PDB entry 6HW7 | X-ray diffraction, 2.70 A resolution | chains N and a of the 28 polymer chains in the assembly

Chain N:
Protein: Proteasome subunit beta type-1
From: Saccharomyces cerevisiae S288C
Notes: EC 3.4.25.1
UniProt: P38624 (PSB1_YEAST); residues 1-196 here correspond to UniProt positions 20-215 (UniProt number = residue number + 19)
Amino-acid sequence (196 residues; numbered 1 to 196; the number before each row is that of its first residue):
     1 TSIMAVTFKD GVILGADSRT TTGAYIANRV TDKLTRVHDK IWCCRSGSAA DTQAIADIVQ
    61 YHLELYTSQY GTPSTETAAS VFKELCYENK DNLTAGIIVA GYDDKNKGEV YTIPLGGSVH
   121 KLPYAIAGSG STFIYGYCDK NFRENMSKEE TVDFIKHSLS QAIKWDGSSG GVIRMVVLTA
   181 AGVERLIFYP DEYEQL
Ion coordination: Mg2+: Ile163, Ser169
Swiss-Prot annotation at these positions:
  - active site: Thr1 (Nucleophile)

Chain a:
Protein: Proteasome subunit beta type-7
From: Saccharomyces cerevisiae S288C
Notes: EC 3.4.25.1
UniProt: P30657 (PSB7_YEAST); residues -12 to 233 here correspond to UniProt positions 21-266 (UniProt number = residue number + 33)
Amino-acid sequence (246 residues; row label = number of the first residue in the row; numbers below 1 keep their minus sign (Thr-12 is residue -12)):
   -12 TQIANAGASP MVNTQQPIVT GTSVISMKYD NGVIIAADNL GSYGSLLRFN GVERLIPVGD
    48 NTVVGISGDI SDMQHIERLL KDLVTENAYD NPLADAEEAL EPSYIFEYLA TVMYQRRSKM
   108 NPLWNAIIVA GVQSNGDQFL RYVNLLGVTY SSPTLATGFG AHMANPLLRK VVDRESDIPK
   168 TTVQVAEEAI VNAMRVLYYR DARSSRNFSL AIIDKNTGLT FKKNLQVENM KWDFAKDIKG
   228 YGTQKI
Unresolved in the structure: -12 to 0

Chain N / chain a interface:
Pairs across the interface (61):
  Arg19(N) with Ala189(a)
  Ala24(N) with Phe146(a); Arg187(a); Asp188(a); Ala189(a), hydrogen bond (backbone-backbone); Arg190(a)
  Tyr25(N) with Phe146(a); Arg187(a)
  Ile26(N) with Tyr186(a); Arg187(a), hydrogen bond (backbone-backbone); Asp188(a); Ala189(a)
  Ala27(N) with Arg187(a), hydrogen bond (backbone-side chain)
  Asn28(N) with Arg187(a)
  Arg29(N) with Tyr186(a); Arg187(a); Lys218(a), hydrogen bond (side chain-backbone); Trp219(a); Phe221(a)
  Val30(N) with Phe221(a), hydrophobic; Ala222(a), hydrophobic; Ile225(a), hydrophobic
  Asp32(N) with Lys226(a); Gly227(a), hydrogen bond (side chain-backbone)
  Leu34(N) with Gln231(a), hydrogen bond (backbone-side chain)
  Thr35(N) with Tyr228(a); Gln231(a)
  Arg36(N) with Gln231(a), hydrogen bond (backbone-side chain)
  Trp42(N) with Gln231(a); Ile233(a)
  Arg45(N) with Tyr228(a)
  Gln53(N) with Tyr228(a)
  Ala56(N) with Tyr228(a)
  Asp57(N) with Tyr228(a), hydrogen bond
  Phe133(N) with Leu33(a), hydrophobic
  Lys164(N) with Leu34(a)
  Trp165(N) with Ser32(a); Leu33(a); Leu34(a), hydrogen bond (backbone-backbone); Arg35(a)
  Asp166(N) with Ser32(a)
  Gly167(N) with Ser32(a), hydrogen bond (backbone-backbone); Leu34(a); Ala189(a); Arg190(a)
  Gly171(N) with Trp219(a)
  Val172(N) with Trp219(a), hydrophobic; Ala222(a), hydrophobic
  Arg174(N) with Ala222(a), hydrogen bond (side chain-backbone); Ile225(a)
  Arg185(N) with Gln231(a); Ile233(a), hydrogen bond (side chain-backbone)
  Ile187(N) with Ala222(a); Lys223(a)
  Tyr189(N) with Trp219(a); Asp220(a), hydrogen bond (side chain-backbone); Lys223(a)
  Pro190(N) with Trp219(a)
  Asp191(N) with Arg193(a), salt bridge
  Glu194(N) with Tyr185(a), hydrogen bond; Arg193(a), salt bridge
Other interface residues (no listed pair), chain N (34 interface residues in all): Thr21, Ile163, Ser168
Other interface residues (no listed pair), chain a (26 interface residues in all): Met150, Met217

Overview:
Chain N and chain a form an interface of 34 and 26 residues respectively, with 14 hydrogen bonds and 2 salt
bridges. Polar contacts include Asp191(N)-Arg193(a), Glu194(N)-Arg193(a) and Ala27(N)-Arg187(a). From UniProt:
active-site residue Thr1(N) on chain N.
Chain N is Proteasome subunit beta type-1 and chain a is Proteasome subunit beta type-7, both from
Saccharomyces cerevisiae S288C; the structure, Yeast 20S proteasome in complex with 29, was determined by
X-ray diffraction together with 6HTB, 6HTC, 6HTD, 6HTP, 6HTR, 6HUB and 30 further entries from the same study.
